Entry 5IC0 (X-ray diffraction, 1.97 A resolution); this record covers chain A.

Chain A:
Name: Talin-1
Source organism: Mus musculus
UniProtKB: P26039 (TLN1_MOUSE); numbering as in UniProt (aligned over 1357-1822)
Sequence (469 residues; each row starts with the number of its first residue):
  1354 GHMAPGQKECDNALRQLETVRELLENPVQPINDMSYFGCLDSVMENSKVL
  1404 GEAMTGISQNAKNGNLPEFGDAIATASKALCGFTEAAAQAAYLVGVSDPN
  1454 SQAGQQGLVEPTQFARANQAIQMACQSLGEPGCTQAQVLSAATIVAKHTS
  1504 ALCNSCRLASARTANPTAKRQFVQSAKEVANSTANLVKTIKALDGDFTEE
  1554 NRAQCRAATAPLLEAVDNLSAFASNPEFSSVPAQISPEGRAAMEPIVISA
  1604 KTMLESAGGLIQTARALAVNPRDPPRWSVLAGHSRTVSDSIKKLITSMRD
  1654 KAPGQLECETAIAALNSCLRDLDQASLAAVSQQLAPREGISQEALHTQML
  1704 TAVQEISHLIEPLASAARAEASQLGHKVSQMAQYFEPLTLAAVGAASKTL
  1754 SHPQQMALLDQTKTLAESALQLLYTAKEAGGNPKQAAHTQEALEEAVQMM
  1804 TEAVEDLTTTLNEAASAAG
Unresolved in the structure: 1354, 1820-1822
Construct notes: expression tag (1354-1356)
Swiss-Prot annotation at these positions:
  - modified residue: Lys1544 (N6-acetyllysine)
From the paper describing this entry:
  - self-association interface (contacts with another copy of this molecule): Thr1496, Lys1500, Ser1503, Arg1510, Lys1530, Asn1534, Thr1536, Lys1541, His1711, Glu1714, Glu1794, Glu1797, Gln1801, Thr1804, Glu1805, Glu1808
  - mutagenesis - T1812Y: unchanged signaling
  - mutagenesis - V1540Y: unchanged stability
  - mutagenesis - V1540Y: unchanged signaling (integrin activity)
  - mutagenesis - V1540Y: decreased signaling (talin activity)

Overview:
The paper reports that V1540Y reduces signaling (talin activity); a self-association interface involving
Thr1496, Lys1500 and Ser1503 among others.
Chain A is Talin-1 (Mus musculus); the structure, Structural analysis of a talin triple domain module, was
determined by X-ray diffraction together with 5IC1 from the same study.
